Entry 8SY5 (electron microscopy, 2.70 A resolution); this record covers chains A and J of the 8 polymer chains in the assembly.

[Chain A]
Name: DNA-directed RNA polymerase subunit alpha
Organism: Escherichia coli
Notes: EC 2.7.7.6
UniProtKB: P0A7Z4 (RPOA_ECOLI); residues 1-329 here = UniProt positions 1-329
Chain sequence (329 residues; numbered 1 to 329; the number before each row is that of its first residue):
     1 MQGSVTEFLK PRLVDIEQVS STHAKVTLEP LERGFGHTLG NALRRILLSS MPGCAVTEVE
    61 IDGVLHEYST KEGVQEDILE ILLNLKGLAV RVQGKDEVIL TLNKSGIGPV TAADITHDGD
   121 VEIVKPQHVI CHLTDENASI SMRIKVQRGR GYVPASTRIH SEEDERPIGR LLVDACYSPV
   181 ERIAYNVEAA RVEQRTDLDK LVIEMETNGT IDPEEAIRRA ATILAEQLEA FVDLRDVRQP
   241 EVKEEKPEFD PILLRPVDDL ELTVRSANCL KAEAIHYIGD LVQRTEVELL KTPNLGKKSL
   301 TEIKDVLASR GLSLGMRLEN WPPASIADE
Unresolved in the structure: 1-4, 160-167, 234-329
Curated features (UniProtKB/Swiss-Prot):
  - region: Glu162 to Glu165 (Required for interaction with Crp at class II promoters)
  - modified residue: Arg265 (ADP-ribosylarginine), Lys297 (N6-acetyllysine), Lys298 (N6-acetyllysine)
  - mutagenesis: Arg45 (R45C: In rpoA112; temperature-sensitive, blocks RNA polymerase assembly), Glu162 to Glu165 (5-fold decrease in CRP-class II promoter-dependent transcription), Glu165 (E165K: 5-fold decrease in CRP-class II promoter-dependent transcription), Arg191 (R191C: In rpoA101; temperature-sensitive)

[Chain J]
Name: DNA-directed RNA polymerase subunit beta'
Organism: Escherichia coli
Notes: EC 2.7.7.6
UniProtKB: P0A8T7 (RPOC_ECOLI); numbering as in UniProt (aligned over 1-1407)
Chain sequence (1430 residues; numbered 1 to 1430; the number before each row is that of its first residue):
     1 MKDLLKFLKA QTKTEEFDAI KIALASPDMI RSWSFGEVKK PETINYRTFK PERDGLFCAR
    61 IFGPVKDYEC LCGKYKRLKH RGVICEKCGV EVTQTKVRRE RMGHIELASP TAHIWFLKSL
   121 PSRIGLLLDM PLRDIERVLY FESYVVIEGG MTNLERQQIL TEEQYLDALE EFGDEFDAKM
   181 GAEAIQALLK SMDLEQECEQ LREELNETNS ETKRKKLTKR IKLLEAFVQS GNKPEWMILT
   241 VLPVLPPDLR PLVPLDGGRF ATSDLNDLYR RVINRNNRLK RLLDLAAPDI IVRNEKRMLQ
   301 EAVDALLDNG RRGRAITGSN KRPLKSLADM IKGKQGRFRQ NLLGKRVDYS GRSVITVGPY
   361 LRLHQCGLPK KMALELFKPF IYGKLELRGL ATTIKAAKKM VEREEAVVWD ILDEVIREHP
   421 VLLNRAPTLH RLGIQAFEPV LIEGKAIQLH PLVCAAYNAD FDGDQMAVHV PLTLEAQLEA
   481 RALMMSTNNI LSPANGEPII VPSQDVVLGL YYMTRDCVNA KGEGMVLTGP KEAERLYRSG
   541 LASLHARVKV RITEYEKDAN GELVAKTSLK DTTVGRAILW MIVPKGLPYS IVNQALGKKA
   601 ISKMLNTCYR ILGLKPTVIF ADQIMYTGFA YAARSGASVG IDDMVIPEKK HEIISEAEAE
   661 VAEIQEQFQS GLVTAGERYN KVIDIWAAAN DRVSKAMMDN LQTETVINRD GQEEKQVSFN
   721 SIYMMADSGA RGSAAQIRQL AGMRGLMAKP DGSIIETPIT ANFREGLNVL QYFISTHGAR
   781 KGLADTALKT ANSGYLTRRL VDVAQDLVVT EDDCGTHEGI MMTPVIEGGD VKEPLRDRVL
   841 GRVTAEDVLK PGTADILVPR NTLLHEQWCD LLEENSVDAV KVRSVVSCDT DFGVCAHCYG
   901 RDLARGHIIN KGEAIGVIAA QSIGEPGTQL TMRTFHIGGA ASRAAAESSI QVKNKGSIKL
   961 SNVKSVVNSS GKLVITSRNT ELKLIDEFGR TKESYKVPYG AVLAKGDGEQ VAGGETVANW
  1021 DPHTMPVITE VSGFVRFTDM IDGQTITRQT DELTGLSSLV VLDSAERTAG GKDLRPALKI
  1081 VDAQGNDVLI PGTDMPAQYF LPGKAIVQLE DGVQISSGDT LARIPQESGG TKDITGGLPR
  1141 VADLFEARRP KEPAILAEIS GIVSFGKETK GKRRLVITPV DGSDPYEEMI PKWRQLNVFE
  1201 GERVERGDVI SDGPEAPHDI LRLRGVHAVT RYIVNEVQDV YRLQGVKIND KHIEVIVRQM
  1261 LRKATIVNAG SSDFLEGEQV EYSRVKIANR ELEANGKVGA TYSRDLLGIT KASLATESFI
  1321 SAASFQETTR VLTEAAVAGK RDELRGLKEN VIVGRLIPAG TGYAYHQDRM RRRAAGEAPA
  1381 APQVTAEDAS ASLAELLNAG LGGSDNELEL EVLFQGPSSG HHHHHHHHHH
Unresolved in the structure: 1-15, 143-180, 206-214, 825-832, 941-1135, 1151-1215, 1267-1277, 1374-1430
Construct notes: expression tag (1408-1430)
Bound ions: Zn2+ site 1: Cys70, Cys72, Cys85, Cys88; Mg2+: Asp460, Asp462, Asp464 (together with X0F); Zn2+ site 2: Cys814, Cys888, Cys895
Small-molecule neighbours: X0F (2-oxo-2-hydroadenosine 5'-(tetrahydrogen triphosphate)): Arg425, Pro427, Asn458, Asp460, Asp462, Asp464, Thr790, Met932, Phe935, His936
Curated features (UniProtKB/Swiss-Prot):
  - binding site (Zn(2+)): Cys70, Cys72, Cys85, Cys88, Cys814, Cys888, Cys895, Cys898
  - binding site (Mg(2+)): Asp460, Asp462, Asp464
  - modified residue: Lys983 (N6-acetyllysine)
  - mutagenesis: Gln504 (Q504P: Resistant to antibiotics salinamide A and B), Asn690 (N690D: Resistant to antibiotics salinamide A and B), Met697 (M697V: Resistant to antibiotics salinamide A and B), Ala735 (A735T: Resistant to antibiotics salinamide A and B), Arg738 (R738C/H/P/S: Resistant to antibiotics salinamide A and B), Ala748 (A748E: Resistant to antibiotics salinamide A and B), Pro758 (P758S/T: Resistant to antibiotics salinamide A and B), Phe763 (F763C: Resistant to antibiotics salinamide A and B), Ser775 (S775A: Resistant to antibiotics salinamide A and B), Ala779 (A779T/V: Resistant to antibiotics salinamide A and B), Arg780 (R780C: Resistant to antibiotics salinamide A and B), Gly782 (G782A/C: Resistant to antibiotics salinamide A and B), 1 further mutagenesis entry in UniProt
What the authors report for this chain:
  - binding site for Template single stranded DNA: Ala426, Pro427
  - binding site for X0F: Arg425, Met932, Phe935, His936

[Chain A / chain J interface]
Pairs across the interface - 19 pairs, chain A then chain J:
  Arg44(A) with Arg538(J)
  Leu48(A) with Arg538(J); Ser539(J)
  Glu80(A) with Arg551(J), salt bridge
  Leu83(A) with Val526(J); Leu527(J); Thr528(J)
  Asn84(A) with Arg551(J)
  Lys86(A) with Val526(J), hydrogen bond (side chain-backbone); Thr528(J); Glu532(J), salt bridge
  Tyr152(A) with Glu532(J); Leu536(J), hydrophobic; Leu541(J), hydrophobic
  Glu181(A) with Arg535(J), hydrogen bond (backbone-side chain)
  Arg182(A) with Glu534(J), salt bridge
  Arg191(A) with Asp410(J), salt bridge; Asp413(J), salt bridge
  Glu206(A) with Lys531(J), salt bridge
Other interface residues (no listed pair), chain A (16 interface residues in all): Ser49, Leu79, Pro154, Val180, Thr196
Other interface residues (no listed pair), chain J (17 interface residues in all): Lys370, Glu443, Lys549

[In short]
16 residues of chain A face 17 of chain J across their interface; the contacts include 2 hydrogen bonds and 6
salt bridges. Polar contacts include Glu80(A)-Arg551(J), Lys86(A)-Glu532(J) and Arg182(A)-Glu534(J). From the
paper: a binding site for X0F at Arg425(J), Met932(J) and Phe935(J) among others; a binding site for Template
single stranded DNA at Ala426(J) and Pro427(J).
Chain A is DNA-directed RNA polymerase subunit alpha and chain J is DNA-directed RNA polymerase subunit beta',
both from Escherichia coli; the structure, E. coli DNA-directed RNA polymerase transcription elongation
complex bound the unnatural dS-BTP base pair in the ..., was determined by electron microscopy (same
publication as 8SY6 and 8SY7).
